Entry 7B2Q (electron microscopy, 3.76 A resolution); this record covers chains C and D of the 4 polymer chains in the assembly.

Chain C:
Molecule: Complement C4 gamma chain
Source organism: Homo sapiens
UniProtKB: P0C0L4 (CO4A_HUMAN); residues 1454-1744 here = UniProt positions 1454-1744
Sequence (291 residues; row label = number of the first residue in the row):
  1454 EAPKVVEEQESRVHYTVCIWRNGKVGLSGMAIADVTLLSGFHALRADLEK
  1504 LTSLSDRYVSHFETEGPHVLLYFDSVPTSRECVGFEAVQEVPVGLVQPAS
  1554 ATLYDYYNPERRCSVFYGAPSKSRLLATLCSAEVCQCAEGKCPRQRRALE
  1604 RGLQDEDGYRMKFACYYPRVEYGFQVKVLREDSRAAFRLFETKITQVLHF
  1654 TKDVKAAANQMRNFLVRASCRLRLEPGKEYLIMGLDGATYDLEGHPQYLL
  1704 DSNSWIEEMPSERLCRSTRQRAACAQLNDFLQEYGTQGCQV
Disordered / not traced: 1454-1464, 1594-1744
Disulfides: Cys-1471/Cys-1535, Cys-1583/Cys-1588

Chain D:
Molecule: Anti-C4b nanobody B12
Source organism: Lama glama
Notes: antibody fragment or engineered binder
Sequence (139 residues; row label = number of the first residue in the row):
     1 EVQLVESGGGLVQAGGSLRLSCVASERTYMAWFRQAPGKEREFVAAITSS
    51 GMMTEYAPSVKGRFTISRDNAKNTVYLQMNSLKPEDTAVYYCAADLRQRF
   101 GERVTEYDYWGQGTQVTVSSHGSGLVPRGSGGGHHHHHH
Disordered / not traced: 1, 9-11, 121-139
Disulfides: Cys-22/Cys-92

Chain C / chain D interface:
Pairs across the interface (21; chain C residue first):
  Arg-1465(C) with Met-53(D)
  Val-1466(C) with Met-53(D), hydrogen bond (backbone-side chain)
  His-1467(C) with Met-53(D); Gln-98(D); Phe-100(D)
  Leu-1497(C) with Met-52(D), hydrophobic
  Asp-1500(C) with Gln-98(D)
  Lys-1503(C) with Glu-26(D), salt bridge; Arg-27(D)
  Leu-1507(C) with Leu-96(D)
  Tyr-1511(C) with Arg-97(D), hydrogen bond
  Glu-1534(C) with Arg-97(D), salt bridge
  Cys-1535(C) with Arg-97(D), hydrogen bond (backbone-side chain); Arg-99(D), hydrogen bond (backbone-side chain)
  Val-1536(C) with Arg-97(D)
  Gly-1537(C) with Arg-97(D), hydrogen bond (backbone-backbone); Gln-98(D)
  Phe-1538(C) with Gln-98(D)
  Glu-1539(C) with Met-52(D); Met-53(D)
  Val-1541(C) with Met-52(D), hydrophobic
Interface residues without a listed pair, chain C (17 interface residues in all): Thr-1469, Asp-1509
Interface features reported in the paper:
  - specific contacts: Arg-1465(C)/Met-53(D) (hydrophobic contact), Leu-1497(C)/Met-52(D), Lys-1503(C)/Glu-26(D) (salt bridge), Glu-1534(C)/Arg-97(D) (salt bridge), Val-1541(C)/Met-52(D)
  - epitope / paratope residues, chain C: Arg-1465(C), Leu-1497(C), Asp-1500(C), Lys-1503(C), Asp-1509(C), Tyr-1511(C), Glu-1534(C), Cys-1535(C), Gly-1537(C), Val-1541(C)
  - epitope / paratope residues, chain D: Glu-26(D), Met-52(D), Met-53(D), Arg-97(D)

In short:
17 residues of chain C and 9 residues of chain D are in contact; the contacts include 5 hydrogen bonds and 2
salt bridges. Among the polar pairs are Lys-1503(C)/Glu-26(D), Glu-1534(C)/Arg-97(D) and
Val-1466(C)/Met-53(D). The authors report a hydrophobic contact between Arg-1465(C) and Met-53(D); contacts
between Leu-1497(C) and Met-52(D) and Val-1541(C) and Met-52(D); salt bridges between Lys-1503(C) and
Glu-26(D) and Glu-1534(C) and Arg-97(D). The paper reports epitope/paratope residues Arg-1465(C), Leu-1497(C)
and Glu-26(D) among others.
Chain C is Complement C4 gamma chain (Homo sapiens) and chain D is Anti-C4b nanobody B12 (Lama glama); the
structure, Cryo-EM structure of complement C4b in complex with nanobody B12, was determined by electron
microscopy (same publication as 7B2M and 7B2P).
